4I9Q - chains A and P of the 3 polymer chains in the assembly; structure by X-ray diffraction, 2.30 A resolution.

# Chain A
Protein: DNA polymerase
Organism: Enterobacteria phage RB69
Notes: EC 2.7.7.7
UniProtKB: Q38087 (DPOL_BPR69); residue numbers follow UniProt; this construct covers 1-903
Amino-acid sequence (903 residues; row label = number of the first residue in the row):
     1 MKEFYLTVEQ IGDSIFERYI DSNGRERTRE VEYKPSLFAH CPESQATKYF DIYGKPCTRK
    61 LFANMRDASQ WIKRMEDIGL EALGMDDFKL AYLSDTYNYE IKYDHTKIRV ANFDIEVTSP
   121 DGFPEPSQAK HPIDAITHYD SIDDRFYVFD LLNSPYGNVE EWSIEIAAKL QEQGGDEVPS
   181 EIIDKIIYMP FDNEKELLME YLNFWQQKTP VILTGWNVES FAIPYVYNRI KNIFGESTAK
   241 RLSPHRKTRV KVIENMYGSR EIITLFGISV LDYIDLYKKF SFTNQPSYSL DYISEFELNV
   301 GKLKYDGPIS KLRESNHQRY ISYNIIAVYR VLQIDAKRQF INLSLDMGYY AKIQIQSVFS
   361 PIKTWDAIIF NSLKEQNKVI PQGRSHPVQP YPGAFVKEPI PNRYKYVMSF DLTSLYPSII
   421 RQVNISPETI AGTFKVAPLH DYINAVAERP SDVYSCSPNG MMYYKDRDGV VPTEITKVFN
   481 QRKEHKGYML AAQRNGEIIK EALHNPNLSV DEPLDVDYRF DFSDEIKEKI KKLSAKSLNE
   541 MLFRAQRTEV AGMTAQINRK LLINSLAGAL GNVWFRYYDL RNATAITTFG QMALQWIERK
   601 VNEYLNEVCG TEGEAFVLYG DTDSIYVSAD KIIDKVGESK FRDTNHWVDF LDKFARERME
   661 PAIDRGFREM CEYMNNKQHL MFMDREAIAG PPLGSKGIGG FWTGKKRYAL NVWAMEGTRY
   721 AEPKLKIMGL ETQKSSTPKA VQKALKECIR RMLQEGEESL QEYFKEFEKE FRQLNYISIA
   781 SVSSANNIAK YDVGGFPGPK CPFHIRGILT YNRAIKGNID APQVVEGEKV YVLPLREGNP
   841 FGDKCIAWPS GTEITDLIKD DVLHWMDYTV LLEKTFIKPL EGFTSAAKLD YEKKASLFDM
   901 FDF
Disordered / not traced: 497-545, 896-903
Differences from the reference sequence: engineered mutation Ala-222 (Asp in Q38087), Ala-327 (Asp in Q38087), Ala-567 (Tyr in Q38087), Ala-714 (Asp in Q38087)
Bound ions: Ca2+: Asp-411, Leu-412 (together with XG4); Na+: Asp-623 (together with XG4)
Ligand contacts:
  - XG4 (2'-deoxy-5'-O-[(R)-hydroxy{[(R)-hydroxy(phosphonooxy)phosphoryl]amino}phosphoryl]guanosine), molecule 1: Ser-36, Phe-38, Lys-48, Tyr-49, Arg-59, Gly-84, Met-85, Asp-95, Phe-370, Lys-374, Asn-377, Lys-378, Val-379, Ile-380
  - XG4, molecule 2: Asp-411, Leu-412, Thr-413, Ser-414, Leu-415, Tyr-416, Pro-417, Arg-482, Lys-486, Lys-560, Asn-564, Gly-568, Thr-622, Asp-623
UniProt features mapped onto this chain:
  - region: Thr-248 to Thr-264 (Beta hairpin), Lys-705 to Tyr-708 (Binding of DNA in B-conformation), Leu-897 to Phe-903 (Interaction with the polymerase clamp)
  - binding site (Mg(2+)): Asp-114, Glu-116, Asp-411, Leu-412, Asp-623
  - binding site (substrate): Ser-414 to Tyr-416, Arg-482, Lys-560
  - site (Optimization of metal coordination by the polymerase active site): Asp-621, Lys-706
  - mutagenesis: Leu-415 (L415A/G: Decreases base selectivity by several hundred fold; L415G/F: Increased misinsertion, increased mismatch extension and inefficient proofreading; L415M: No effect on base selectivity), Leu-561 (L561A: No effect on the ability to recognize damaged DNA. Increase in probability of nucleotide incorporation), Ser-565 (S565G: Increased incorporation efficiency of correct dNMPs; when associated with A-567), Asp-621 (D621A: Drastic decrease in the efficiency of incorporation of dGMP), Lys-706 (K706A: Almost complete loss of polymerase activity)
From the paper describing this entry:
  - catalytic residues: Asp-411 (citing earlier work)
  - conformationally variable residues (order/disorder transition, side-chain flip): Asp-411, Glu-497 to Ala-545, Glu-686, Glu-716
  - contacts within the chain: Asp-411/Glu-686 (hydrogen bond)
  - mutagenesis - D714A: abolished growth
  - mutagenesis - E614A, N711A, Y720A: unchanged growth
  - mutagenesis - D714A: unchanged catalytic activity (exonuclease activity)

# Chain P
Molecule: 13-nt DNA strand
Sequence (13 nucleotides; row label = number of the first residue in the row):
   103 GCGGACTGCT TAC

# Chain A / chain P interface
Pairs across the interface (27; chain A residue first):
  Asn-284(A) / DT112(P)  phosphate contact
  Asn-284(A) / DT113(P)  hydrogen bond to the phosphate
  Asp-621(A) / DC115(P)  sugar contact
  Thr-622(A) / DC115(P)  phosphate contact
  Asp-623(A) / DC115(P)  phosphate contact
  Lys-706(A) / DA114(P)  hydrogen bond to the base
  Tyr-708(A) / DC115(P)  hydrogen bond to the phosphate
  Met-728(A) / DA114(P)  phosphate contact
  Met-728(A) / DC115(P)  phosphate contact
  Gly-729(A) / DT113(P)  phosphate contact
  Gly-729(A) / DA114(P)  hydrogen bond to the phosphate
  Gln-733(A) / DT113(P)  phosphate contact
  Gln-733(A) / DA114(P)  phosphate contact
  Lys-734(A) / DT113(P)  sugar contact
  Ser-735(A) / DT112(P)  phosphate contact
  Ser-735(A) / DT113(P)  hydrogen bond to the phosphate
  Ser-736(A) / DT112(P)  sugar contact
  Ser-783(A) / DC111(P)  sugar contact
  Ser-783(A) / DT112(P)  phosphate contact
  Ser-784(A) / DC111(P)  phosphate contact
  Ser-784(A) / DT112(P)  hydrogen bond to the phosphate
  Asn-786(A) / DC111(P)  hydrogen bond to the phosphate
  Lys-790(A) / DG110(P)  salt bridge to the phosphate
  Tyr-791(A) / DT109(P)  hydrogen bond to the phosphate
  Tyr-791(A) / DG110(P)  hydrogen bond to the phosphate
  His-804(A) / DG110(P)  phosphate contact
  His-804(A) / DC111(P)  salt bridge to the phosphate
Also at the interface, not in a pair above, chain A (25 interface residues in all): Tyr-257, Tyr-626, Ile-727, Ala-785, Asn-787, Pro-802, Lys-829

# Overview
25 residues of chain A and 7 residues of chain P are in contact; the contacts include 9 hydrogen bonds and 2
salt bridges. Polar contacts include Lys-706(A)/DA114(P), Asn-284(A)/DT113(P) and Tyr-708(A)/DC115(P). Chain A
binds compound XG4. From the paper: the catalytic residue Asp-411(A); D714A of chain A abolishes growth; 4
substitutions were tested in all.
Chain A is DNA polymerase (Enterobacteria phage RB69) and chain P is a 13-nt DNA strand; the structure,
Crystal structure of the ternary complex of the D714A mutant of RB69 DNA polymerase, was determined by X-ray
diffraction (same publication as 4I9L and 4KHN).
